Entry 3WYY (X-ray diffraction, 3.05 A resolution); this record covers chain A.

# Chain A
Molecule: Dual specificity protein kinase TTK
From: Homo sapiens
Notes: EC 2.7.12.1; fragment: Mps1 (TTK) Kinase
UniProtKB: P33981 (TTK_HUMAN); numbering as in UniProt (aligned over 516-820)
Amino-acid sequence (321 residues; numbered 515 to 835; the number before each row is that of its first residue):
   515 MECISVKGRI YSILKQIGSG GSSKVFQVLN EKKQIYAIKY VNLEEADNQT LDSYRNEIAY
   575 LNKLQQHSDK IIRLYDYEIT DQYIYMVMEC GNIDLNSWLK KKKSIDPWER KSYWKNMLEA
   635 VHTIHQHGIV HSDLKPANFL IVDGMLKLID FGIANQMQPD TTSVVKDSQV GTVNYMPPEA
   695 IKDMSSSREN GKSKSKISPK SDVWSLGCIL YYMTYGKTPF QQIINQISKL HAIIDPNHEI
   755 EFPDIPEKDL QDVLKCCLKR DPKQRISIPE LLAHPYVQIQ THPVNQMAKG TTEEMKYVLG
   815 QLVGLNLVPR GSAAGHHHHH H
Disordered / not traced: 515, 674-684, 700-710, 796-835
Differences from the reference sequence: expression tag (515, 821-835)
Ligand contacts: O17 ((2E)-3-[4-({4-amino-5-cyano-6-[(3s,5s,7s)-tricyclo[3.3.1.1~3,7~]dec-1-ylamino]pyridin-2-yl}amino)-2-(cyanomethoxy)phenyl]-N-(2-methoxyethyl)prop-2-enamide): Ile531, Gly532, Val539, Gln541, Ala551, Lys553, Ile586, Met602, Glu603, Cys604, Gly605, Asn606, Ile607, Asp608, Ala651, Leu654, Ile663, Met671, Gln672, Pro673

# Overview
Chain A binds compound O17.
Chain A is Dual specificity protein kinase TTK (Homo sapiens); the structure, CRYSTAL STRUCTURE OF HUMAN MPS1
CATALYTIC DOMAIN IN COMPLEX WITH
(E)-3-(4-((6-(((3s,5s,7s)-adamantan-1-yl)amino)-4-amino-5-cyanopyridin-2-yl)amino)-2-(cyanomethoxy)phenyl)-N-(2-methoxyethyl)acrylamide,
was determined by X-ray diffraction, deposited together with 3WYX.
